PDB entry 5WG3 | X-ray diffraction, 2.90 A resolution | chains A and B of the 3 polymer chains in the assembly

== Chain A ==
Molecule: Beta-adrenergic receptor kinase 1
Organism: Homo sapiens
Notes: EC 2.7.11.15
Reference sequence: P25098 (ARBK1_HUMAN); residues 1-689 here = UniProt positions 1-689
Amino-acid sequence (689 residues; numbered 1 to 689; the number before each row is that of its first residue):
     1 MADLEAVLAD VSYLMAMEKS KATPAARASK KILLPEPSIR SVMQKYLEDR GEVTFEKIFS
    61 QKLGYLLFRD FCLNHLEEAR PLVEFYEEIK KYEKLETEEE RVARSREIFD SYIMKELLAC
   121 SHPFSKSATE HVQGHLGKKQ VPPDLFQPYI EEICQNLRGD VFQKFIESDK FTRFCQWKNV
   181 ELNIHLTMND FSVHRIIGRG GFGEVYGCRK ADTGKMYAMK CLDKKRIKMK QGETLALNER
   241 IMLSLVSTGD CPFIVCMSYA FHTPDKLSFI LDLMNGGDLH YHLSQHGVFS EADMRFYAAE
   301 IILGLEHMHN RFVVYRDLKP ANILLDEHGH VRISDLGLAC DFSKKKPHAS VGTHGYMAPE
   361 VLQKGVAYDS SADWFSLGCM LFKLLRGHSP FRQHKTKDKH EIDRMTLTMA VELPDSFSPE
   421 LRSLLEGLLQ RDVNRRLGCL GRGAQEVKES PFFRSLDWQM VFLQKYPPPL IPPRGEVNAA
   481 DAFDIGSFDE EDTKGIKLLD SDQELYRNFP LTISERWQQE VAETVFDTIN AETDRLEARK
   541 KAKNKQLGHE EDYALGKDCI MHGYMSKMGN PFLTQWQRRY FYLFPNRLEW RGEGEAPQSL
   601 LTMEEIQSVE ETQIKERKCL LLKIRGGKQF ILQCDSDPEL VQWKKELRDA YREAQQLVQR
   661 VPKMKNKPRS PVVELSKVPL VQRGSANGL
Not modelled in the structure: 1-29, 393-395, 409-410, 483-490, 545-550, 593-594, 669-689
Bound ions: Mg2+: His348, Glu360, Gln363, Val366
Ligand contacts: AFM (2-fluoro-5-[(3S,4R)-3-{[(1H-indazol-5-yl)oxy]methyl}piperidin-4-yl]-N-[(1H-pyrazol-3-yl)methyl]benzamide): Ile197, Gly198, Arg199, Gly200, Gly201, Phe202, Gly203, Glu204, Val205, Ala218, Lys220, Cys221, Leu222, Leu235, Ala236, Glu239, Val255, Leu271, Asp272, Met274, Asp278, Ala321, Asn322, Leu324, Ser334, Asp335, Ala480, Asp481
UniProt features mapped onto this chain:
  - active site: Asp317 (Proton acceptor)
  - binding site (ATP): Ile197 to Val205, Lys220
  - site (Required for receptor phosphorylation): Asp3, Leu4, Asp10
  - modified residue: Ser670 (Phosphoserine)
  - natural variant: Arg578 (R578Q: In a colorectal adenocarcinoma sample)
  - mutagenesis: Asp3 (D3A: 85% reduction in phosphorylation of G-protein coupled receptor rhodopsin; D3K: 95% reduction in phosphorylation of G-protein coupled receptor rhodopsin ...), Leu4 (L4A: 95% reduction in phosphorylation of G-protein coupled receptor rhodopsin. 90% reduction in phosphorylation of beta-2 adrenergic receptor ADRB2. Does not affect binding to ADRB2 ...), Glu5 (E5A: 50% reduction in phosphorylation of G-protein coupled receptor rhodopsin), Val7 to Leu8 (95% reduction in phosphorylation of G-protein coupled receptor rhodopsin), Asp10 (D10A: 95% reduction in phosphorylation of G-protein coupled receptor rhodopsin and beta-2 adrenergic receptor ADRB2. Does not affect binding to ADRB2. Not activated by receptor binding ...)
What the authors report for this chain:
  - binding site for AFM: Gly201, Lys220, Glu239, Asp272, Met274, Ala321, Asp335
  - conformationally variable residues (loop rearrangement, order/disorder transition): Gly201, Asp212, Glu233, Glu491 to Ile496

== Chain B ==
Molecule: Guanine nucleotide-binding protein G(I)/G(S)/G(T) subunit beta-1
Organism: Bos taurus
Reference sequence: P62871 (GBB1_BOVIN); residues 1-340 here = UniProt positions 1-340
Amino-acid sequence (340 residues; row label = number of the first residue in the row):
     1 MSELDQLRQE AEQLKNQIRD ARKACADATL SQITNNIDPV GRIQMRTRRT LRGHLAKIYA
    61 MHWGTDSRLL VSASQDGKLI IWDSYTTNKV HAIPLRSSWV MTCAYAPSGN YVACGGLDNI
   121 CSIYNLKTRE GNVRVSRELA GHTGYLSCCR FLDDNQIVTS SGDTTCALWD IETGQQTTTF
   181 TGHTGDVMSL SLAPDTRLFV SGACDASAKL WDVREGMCRQ TFTGHESDIN AICFFPNGNA
   241 FATGSDDATC RLFDLRADQE LMTYSHDNII CGITSVSFSK SGRLLLAGYD DFNCNVWDAL
   301 KADRAGVLAG HDNRVSCLGV TDDGMAVATG SWDSFLKIWN
Not modelled in the structure: 1
UniProt features mapped onto this chain:
  - modified residue: Ser2 (N-acetylserine), His266 (Phosphohistidine)

== How chain A and chain B interact ==
Pairs across the interface (39):
  Tyr553(A) - Lys78(B)  hydrogen bond
  Gly556(A) - Arg96(B)
  Lys557(A) - Pro94(B)
  Lys557(A) - Leu95(B)
  Lys557(A) - Arg96(B)
  Asp558(A) - Arg96(B)
  Asp558(A) - Ser97(B)
  Asp558(A) - Ser98(B)  hydrogen bond
  Phe584(A) - Ser98(B)
  Pro585(A) - Trp99(B)
  Asn586(A) - Gln75(B)  hydrogen bond (side chain-backbone)
  Asn586(A) - Ser98(B)
  Asn586(A) - Trp99(B)
  Arg587(A) - Gln75(B)
  Arg587(A) - Asp76(B)  hydrogen bond (side chain-backbone)
  Arg587(A) - Ser98(B)  hydrogen bond
  Pro597(A) - Leu55(B)
  Gln598(A) - Leu55(B)
  Leu600(A) - Leu55(B)
  Thr602(A) - Gln75(B)
  Glu604(A) - Lys57(B)  salt bridge
  Glu604(A) - Gln75(B)  hydrogen bond
  Ala654(A) - Trp99(B)  hydrophobic
  Leu657(A) - Leu117(B)  hydrophobic
  Val661(A) - Leu117(B)  hydrophobic
  Pro662(A) - Tyr145(B)
  Lys663(A) - Tyr59(B)
  Lys663(A) - Met101(B)  hydrogen bond (side chain-backbone)
  Lys663(A) - Arg314(B)  hydrogen bond (backbone-side chain)
  Lys663(A) - Trp332(B)
  Met664(A) - Tyr59(B)  hydrophobic
  Met664(A) - Val100(B)
  Met664(A) - Met101(B)  hydrophobic
  Met664(A) - Trp332(B)
  Lys665(A) - Arg314(B)  hydrogen bond (backbone-side chain)
  Lys665(A) - Trp332(B)
  Lys667(A) - Asn230(B)
  Lys667(A) - Asp246(B)  salt bridge
  Lys667(A) - Asp290(B)
Interface residues without a listed pair, chain A (24 interface residues in all): Glu589, Val658, Asn666
Interface residues without a listed pair, chain B (27 interface residues in all): Ala56, Ala60, Gly77, Ser147, Met188, Cys204

== Summary ==
24 residues of chain A and 27 residues of chain B are in contact, with 9 hydrogen bonds and 2 salt bridges.
Polar pairs include Glu604(A)-Lys57(B), Lys667(A)-Asp246(B) and Tyr553(A)-Lys78(B). From the paper: a binding
site for AFM at Gly201(A), Lys220(A) and Glu239(A) among others; conformational variability at Gly201(A),
Asp212(A) and Glu233(A) among others.
Chain A is Beta-adrenergic receptor kinase 1 (Homo sapiens) and chain B is Guanine nucleotide-binding protein
G(I)/G(S)/G(T) subunit beta-1 (Bos taurus); the structure, Human GRK2 in complex with Gbetagamma subunits and
CCG258748, was determined by X-ray diffraction (same publication as 5WG4 and 5WG5).
